9JFW - chains A and N of the 5 polymer chains in the assembly; structure by electron microscopy, 3.13 A resolution.

Chain A:
Protein: Guanine nucleotide-binding protein G(s) subunit alpha isoforms short
Organism: Homo sapiens
UniProt: P63092 (GNAS2_HUMAN); numbering as in UniProt (aligned over 2-394)
Amino-acid sequence (402 residues; numbered -7 to 394; the number before each row is that of its first residue; numbers below 1 keep their minus sign (Met-7 is residue -7)):
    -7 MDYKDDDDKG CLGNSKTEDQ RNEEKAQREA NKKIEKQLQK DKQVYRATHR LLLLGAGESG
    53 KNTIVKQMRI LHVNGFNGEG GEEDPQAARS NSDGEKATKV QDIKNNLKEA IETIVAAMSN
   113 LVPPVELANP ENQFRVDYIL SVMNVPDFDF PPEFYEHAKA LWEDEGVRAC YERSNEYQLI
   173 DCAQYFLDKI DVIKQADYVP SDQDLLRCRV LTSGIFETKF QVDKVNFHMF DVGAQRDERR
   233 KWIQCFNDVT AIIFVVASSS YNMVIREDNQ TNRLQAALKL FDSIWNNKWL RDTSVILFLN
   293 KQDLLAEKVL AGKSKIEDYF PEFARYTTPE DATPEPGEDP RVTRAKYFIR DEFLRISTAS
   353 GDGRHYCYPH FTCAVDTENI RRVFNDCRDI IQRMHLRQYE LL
Not modelled in the structure: -7 to 10, 48-52, 62-204, 252-263
Differences from the reference sequence: initiating methionine (-7); expression tag (-6 to 1); engineered mutation Asn54 (Ser in P63092), Ala226 (Gly in P63092), Ala268 (Glu in P63092), Lys271 (Asn in P63092), Asp274 (Lys in P63092), Lys280 (Arg in P63092), Asp284 (Thr in P63092), Thr285 (Ile in P63092)

Chain N:
Protein: Nanobody 35
Organism: Lama glama
Notes: antibody fragment or engineered binder
Amino-acid sequence (157 residues; row label = number of the first residue in the row; numbers below 1 keep their minus sign (Met-22 is residue -22)):
   -22 MKYLLPTAAA GLLLLAAQPA MAMQVQLQES GGGLVQPGGS LRLSCAASGF TFSNYKMNWV
    38 RQAPGKGLEW VSDISQSGAS ISYTGSVKGR FTISRDNAKN TLYLQMNSLK PEDTAVYYCA
    98 RCPAPFTRDC FDVTSTTYAY RGQGTQVTVS SHHHHHH
Not modelled in the structure: -22 to 0, 127-134

Interface between chain A and chain N:
Residue-residue contacts (29; chain A residue first):
  Arg228(A) - Thr114(N)
  Asp229(A) - Asp109(N)
  Asp229(A) - Ser112(N)
  Asp229(A) - Thr113(N)  hydrogen bond
  Glu230(A) - Asp109(N)
  Glu230(A) - Thr114(N)
  Arg232(A) - Pro100(N)
  Arg232(A) - Asp109(N)
  Arg232(A) - Tyr117(N)
  Ile235(A) - Phe108(N)  hydrophobic
  Asn264(A) - Glu46(N)  hydrogen bond (backbone-side chain)
  Gln267(A) - Trp47(N)
  Gln267(A) - Thr61(N)
  Lys271(A) - Trp47(N)
  Leu272(A) - Phe108(N)  hydrophobic
  Ser275(A) - Asp106(N)
  Ser275(A) - Cys107(N)
  Ser275(A) - Phe108(N)
  Ile276(A) - Phe108(N)  hydrophobic
  Asn278(A) - Arg105(N)
  Asn278(A) - Asp106(N)
  Asn279(A) - Asp106(N)
  Asn279(A) - Phe108(N)
  Tyr311(A) - Gly62(N)
  Tyr311(A) - Ser63(N)
  Tyr311(A) - Glu89(N)  hydrogen bond
  Pro313(A) - Gly62(N)
  Pro313(A) - Lys65(N)
  Glu314(A) - Lys65(N)  salt bridge
Other interface residues (no listed pair), chain A (21 interface residues in all): Arg231, Lys280, Leu282, Asp310, Phe312
Other interface residues (no listed pair), chain N (20 interface residues in all): Asp50, Tyr60, Tyr115

Overview:
The interface between chain A and chain N involves 21 residues on one side and 20 on the other; the contacts
include 3 hydrogen bonds and 1 salt bridge. Among the polar pairs are Glu314(A)-Lys65(N), Asp229(A)-Thr113(N)
and Asn264(A)-Glu46(N).
Here chain A is Guanine nucleotide-binding protein G(s) subunit alpha isoforms short (Homo sapiens) and chain
N is Nanobody 35 (Lama glama). Entry 9JFW (Cryo-EM structure of GPR4 complexed with Gs in pH6.8) was
determined by electron microscopy, deposited together with 8ZCE, 8ZCF, 9JFT, 9JFV, 9JFX, 9JFZ, 9JHP and 9LGM.
